Entry 2CE7 (X-ray diffraction, 2.44 A resolution); this record covers chains A and B of the 3 polymer chains in the assembly.

Chain A (and B):
Protein: Cell division protein ftsh
Organism: Thermotoga maritima
Notes: fragment: cytoplasmic domain, residues 147-610; chain B of this document is another copy of the same molecule, construct and numbering; everything in this record applies to it too
Reference sequence: Q9WZ49 (Q9WZ49_THEMA); residue numbers follow UniProt; this construct covers 147-610
Chain sequence (476 residues; each row starts with the number of its first residue):
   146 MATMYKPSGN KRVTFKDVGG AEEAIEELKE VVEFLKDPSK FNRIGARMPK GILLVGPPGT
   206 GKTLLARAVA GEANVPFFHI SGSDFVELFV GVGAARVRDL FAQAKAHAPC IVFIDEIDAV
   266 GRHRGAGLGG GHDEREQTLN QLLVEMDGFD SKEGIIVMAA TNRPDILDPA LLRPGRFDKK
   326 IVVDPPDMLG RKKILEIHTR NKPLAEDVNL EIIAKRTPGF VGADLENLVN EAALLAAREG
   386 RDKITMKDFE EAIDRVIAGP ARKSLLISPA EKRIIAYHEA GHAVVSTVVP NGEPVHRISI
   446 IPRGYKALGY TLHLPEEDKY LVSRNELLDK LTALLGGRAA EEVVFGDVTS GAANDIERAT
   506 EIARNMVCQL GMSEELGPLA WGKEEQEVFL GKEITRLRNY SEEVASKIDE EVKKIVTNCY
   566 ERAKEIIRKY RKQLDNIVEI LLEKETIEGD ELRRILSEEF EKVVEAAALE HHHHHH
Disordered / not traced: 146-149, 268-276, 403-410, 447-463, 529-541, 604-621 (chain B: 146-149, 268-277, 406-409, 447-464, 529-541, 606-621)
Construct notes: engineered mutation Ala415 (Lys in Q9WZ49)
Ion coordination: Zn2+: His423, His427, Asp500
Ligand contacts: ADP (adenosine-5'-diphosphate): Asp162, Val163, Gly164, Pro202, Pro203, Gly204, Thr205, Gly206, Lys207, Thr208, Leu209, Arg212, Ile339, Ile342, His343, Gly367, Ala368, Glu371
Curated features (UniProtKB/Swiss-Prot):
  - active site: Glu424
  - binding site (ATP): Gly164, Gly204 to Thr208, Leu209, His343, Glu371
  - binding site (Zn(2+)): His423, His427, Asp500
  - mutagenesis: Gly404 (G404L: Complete loss of protease activity and of oligomerization), Asp500 (D500A: Complete loss of protease activity)
From the paper describing this entry:
  - mutagenesis - D500A: abolished catalytic activity

Interface between chain A and chain B:
Residue-residue contacts - 81 pairs, chain A then chain B:
  Glu178(A) - Arg383(B)
  Lys185(A) - Ala382(B)
  Lys185(A) - Gly385(B)  hydrogen bond (side chain-backbone)
  Phe186(A) - Leu379(B)  hydrophobic
  Phe186(A) - Ala382(B)  hydrophobic
  Arg188(A) - Pro348(B)
  Arg188(A) - Gly385(B)  hydrogen bond (side chain-backbone)
  Arg188(A) - Arg386(B)
  Arg188(A) - Asp387(B)
  Ile189(A) - Lys347(B)
  Ile189(A) - Pro348(B)  hydrophobic
  Ile189(A) - Ala378(B)
  Ile189(A) - Ala381(B)  hydrophobic
  Ile189(A) - Ala382(B)
  Ile189(A) - Arg386(B)
  Ile189(A) - Asp387(B)
  Gly190(A) - Lys347(B)  hydrogen bond (backbone-side chain)
  Gly190(A) - Asn375(B)
  Ala191(A) - Asn375(B)
  Ala191(A) - Ala378(B)  hydrophobic
  Ala191(A) - Leu379(B)  hydrophobic
  Ala191(A) - Ala382(B)  hydrophobic
  Arg192(A) - Asn375(B)  hydrogen bond (backbone-side chain)
  Arg192(A) - Leu379(B)
  Met193(A) - Leu379(B)  hydrophobic
  Pro314(A) - Asp229(B)
  Arg318(A) - Ser226(B)
  Arg318(A) - Asp229(B)  salt bridge
  Lys464(A) - Leu411(B)
  Lys464(A) - Ser413(B)
  Lys464(A) - Glu416(B)  salt bridge
  Tyr465(A) - Ile412(B)  hydrophobic
  Tyr465(A) - Glu416(B)
  Leu466(A) - Glu416(B)  hydrogen bond (backbone-side chain)
  Leu466(A) - Ile419(B)  hydrophobic
  Leu466(A) - Ile420(B)  hydrophobic
  Leu466(A) - Ser495(B)
  Leu466(A) - Gly496(B)
  Val467(A) - Thr494(B)
  Val467(A) - Ser495(B)  hydrogen bond (backbone-backbone)
  Ser468(A) - Asp492(B)
  Ser468(A) - Val493(B)
  Ser468(A) - Thr494(B)
  Arg469(A) - Asp492(B)
  Arg469(A) - Val493(B)  hydrogen bond (backbone-backbone)
  Asn470(A) - Asp492(B)
  Gln514(A) - Ala498(B)
  Gln514(A) - Ile501(B)
  Leu515(A) - Arg483(B)  hydrogen bond (backbone-side chain)
  Leu515(A) - Ala498(B)  hydrophobic
  Leu515(A) - Ile501(B)
  Gly516(A) - Arg483(B)  hydrogen bond (backbone-side chain)
  Gly516(A) - Ile501(B)
  Met517(A) - Arg483(B)
  Met517(A) - Val493(B)
  Met517(A) - Thr494(B)
  Met517(A) - Ser495(B)
  Glu520(A) - Lys558(B)
  Leu521(A) - Lys558(B)
  Pro523(A) - Ile501(B)
  Pro523(A) - Val561(B)
  Pro523(A) - Tyr565(B)  hydrophobic
  Leu524(A) - Ile501(B)
  Leu524(A) - Thr505(B)
  Leu524(A) - Val557(B)  hydrophobic
  Leu524(A) - Lys558(B)
  Leu524(A) - Val561(B)  hydrophobic
  Ala525(A) - Ile501(B)
  Ala525(A) - Glu502(B)
  Ala525(A) - Thr505(B)  hydrogen bond (backbone-side chain)
  Trp526(A) - Asp554(B)
  Asn544(A) - Arg509(B)  hydrogen bond (backbone-side chain)
  Tyr545(A) - Asp554(B)
  Ser546(A) - Glu547(B)
  Ser546(A) - Ala550(B)
  Ser546(A) - Ser551(B)
  Ser546(A) - Asp554(B)  hydrogen bond
  Glu547(A) - Glu547(B)  hydrogen bond (backbone-side chain)
  Glu548(A) - Glu547(B)  hydrogen bond (backbone-side chain)
  Glu548(A) - Ser551(B)  hydrogen bond
  Val549(A) - Asp554(B)
Other interface residues (no listed pair), chain A (36 interface residues in all): Glu175, Gly522
Other interface residues (no listed pair), chain B (45 interface residues in all): Ser228, Glu371, Lys388, Ile389, Leu410, Glu555, Thr562

Summary:
36 residues of chain A face 45 of chain B across their interface; the contacts include 15 hydrogen bonds and 2
salt bridges. Polar contacts include Arg318(A)-Asp229(B), Lys464(A)-Glu416(B) and Lys185(A)-Gly385(B). Ligands
of chain A: ADP. From the paper: D500A of chain A abolishes catalytic activity.
Both chains are Cell division protein ftsh (Thermotoga maritima). Entry 2CE7 (EDTA treated) was determined by
X-ray diffraction together with 2CEA from the same study.
